PDB entry 8AA5 | electron microscopy, 2.46 A resolution | chains AP1 and L of the 10 polymer chains in the assembly

Chain AP1:
Protein: TnsB
Organism: Scytonema hofmannii
Chain sequence (596 residues; row label = number of the first residue in the row):
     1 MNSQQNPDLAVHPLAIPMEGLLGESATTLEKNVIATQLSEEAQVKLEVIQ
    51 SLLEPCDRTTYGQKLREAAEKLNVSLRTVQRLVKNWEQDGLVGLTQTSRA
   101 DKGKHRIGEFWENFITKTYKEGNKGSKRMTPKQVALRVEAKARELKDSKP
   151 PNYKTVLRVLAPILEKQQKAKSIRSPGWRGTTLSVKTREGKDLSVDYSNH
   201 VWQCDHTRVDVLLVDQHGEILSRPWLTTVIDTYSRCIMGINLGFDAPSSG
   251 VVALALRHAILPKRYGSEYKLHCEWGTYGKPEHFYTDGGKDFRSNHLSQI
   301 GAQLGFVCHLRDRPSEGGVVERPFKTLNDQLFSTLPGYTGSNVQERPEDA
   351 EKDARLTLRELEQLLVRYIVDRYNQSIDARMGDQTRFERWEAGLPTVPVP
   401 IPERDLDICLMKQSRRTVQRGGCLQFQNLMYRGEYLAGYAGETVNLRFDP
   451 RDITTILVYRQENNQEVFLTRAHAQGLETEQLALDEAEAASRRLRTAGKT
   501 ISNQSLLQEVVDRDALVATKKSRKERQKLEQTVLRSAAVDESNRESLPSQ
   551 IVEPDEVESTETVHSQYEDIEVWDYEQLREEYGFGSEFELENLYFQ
Disordered / not traced: 1-30, 476-596
From the paper describing this entry:
  - binding site for Target_2: Arg416, Gln427, Asn428
  - binding site for LE_Target (chain L): Arg58, Arg66, Arg77, Lys84, Arg158, Arg174, Lys290
  - binding site for LE_PolyA: Thr78, Arg81, Arg99, Lys154, Arg179
  - specificity-determining residues: Arg106
  - binding site for RE_Target: Arg174, Arg223, Arg416, Gln425, Asn428
  - catalytic residues: Asp205, Asp287, Glu321
  - mutagenesis - R77A, R81A, R158A, R223A, R380A: decreased catalytic activity
  - binding site for RE_PolyA: Arg179, Arg380

Chain L:
Molecule: LE_Target
Sequence (80 nucleotides; row label = number of the first residue in the row):
     1 AATTAAATAGTCACAATGACATTAATCTGTCACCGACGACAGATAATTTG
    51 TCACTGTACACTACGCCTTTTGTGGAGATG
Disordered / not traced: 1-34, 79-80

Interface between chain AP1 and chain L:
Contacting residue pairs (45):
  Arg58(AP1) with DG35(L), hydrogen bond to the base
  Tyr61(AP1) with DA36(L), phosphate contact
  Gly62(AP1) with DG35(L), sugar contact
  Leu65(AP1) with DA36(L), phosphate contact
  Arg66(AP1) with DG35(L), hydrogen bond to the phosphate
  Arg77(AP1) with DC37(L), base contact; DG38(L), salt bridge to the phosphate
  Gln80(AP1) with DC37(L), base contact
  Arg81(AP1) with DA39(L), base contact
  Lys84(AP1) with DC37(L), phosphate contact
  Gln96(AP1) with DA46(L), sugar contact
  Ser98(AP1) with DT47(L), phosphate contact
  Arg99(AP1) with DA46(L), hydrogen bond to the base; DT47(L), hydrogen bond to the phosphate
  Asp101(AP1) with DT48(L), sugar contact
  Lys102(AP1) with DT47(L), phosphate contact; DT48(L), phosphate contact
  Gly103(AP1) with DT48(L), hydrogen bond to the phosphate
  Lys104(AP1) with DT48(L), sugar contact
  His105(AP1) with DT48(L), phosphate contact; DT49(L), salt bridge to the phosphate
  Arg106(AP1) with DT47(L), hydrogen bond to the base; DT48(L), hydrogen bond to the phosphate; DT49(L), hydrogen bond to the phosphate
  Ile107(AP1) with DT49(L), hydrogen bond to the phosphate
  Lys149(AP1) with DG50(L), sugar contact
  Pro150(AP1) with DG50(L), phosphate contact
  Asn152(AP1) with DG50(L), hydrogen bond to the phosphate; DT51(L), base contact
  Lys154(AP1) with DT51(L), base contact
  Thr155(AP1) with DT49(L), sugar contact; DG50(L), hydrogen bond to the phosphate
  Arg158(AP1) with DT49(L), base contact; DG50(L), hydrogen bond to the base
  Ala246(AP1) with DC67(L), phosphate contact
  Pro247(AP1) with DT68(L), sugar contact
  Ser248(AP1) with DT68(L), phosphate contact; DT69(L), phosphate contact
  Ser249(AP1) with DT69(L), hydrogen bond to the phosphate
  Lys290(AP1) with DT68(L), base contact; DT69(L), base contact
  Ser294(AP1) with DT69(L), phosphate contact; DT70(L), phosphate contact
  Asn295(AP1) with DT70(L), hydrogen bond to the phosphate
  His296(AP1) with DT70(L), phosphate contact
Other interface residues (no listed pair), chain AP1 (36 interface residues in all): Pro151, Gly250, Asp291
Other interface residues (no listed pair), chain L (17 interface residues in all): DC40, DA45

Overview:
36 residues of chain AP1 and 17 residues of chain L are in contact; the contacts include 14 hydrogen bonds and
2 salt bridges. Polar pairs include Arg58(AP1)-DG35(L), Arg99(AP1)-DA46(L) and Arg106(AP1)-DT47(L). The paper
reports catalytic residues Asp205(AP1), Asp287(AP1) and Glu321(AP1); R77A, R81A and R158A of chain AP1, among
others, reduce catalytic activity; 5 substitutions were tested in all.
Chain AP1 is TnsB (Scytonema hofmannii) and chain L is LE_Target; the structure, Cryo-EM structure of the
strand transfer complex of the TnsB transposase (type V-K CRISPR-associated transposon), was determined by
electron microscopy.
